7N67 - chains A and B; structure by X-ray diffraction, 2.50 A resolution.

[Chain A (and B)]
Molecule: FdtA domain-containing protein
From: Helicobacter canadensis MIT 98-5491
Notes: chain B of this document is another copy of the same molecule, construct and numbering; everything in this record applies to it too
Reference sequence: C5ZW00 (C5ZW00_9HELI); residues 1-133 here = UniProt positions 1-133
Chain sequence (155 residues; row label = number of the first residue in the row; numbers below 1 keep their minus sign (Met-21 is residue -21)):
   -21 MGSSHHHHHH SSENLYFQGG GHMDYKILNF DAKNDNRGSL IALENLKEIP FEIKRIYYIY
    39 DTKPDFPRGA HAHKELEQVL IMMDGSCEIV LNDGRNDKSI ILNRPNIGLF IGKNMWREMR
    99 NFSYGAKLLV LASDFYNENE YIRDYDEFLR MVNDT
Not modelled in the structure: -21 to -1, 132-133 (chain B: -21 to -1, 133)
Sequence notes: initiating methionine (-21); expression tag (-20 to 0)

[Interface between chain A and chain B]
Pairs across the interface - 18 pairs, chain A then chain B:
  Pro42(A) with Asn81(B); Arg82(B)
  Asp43(A) with Arg82(B), salt bridge
  Gly63(A) with Ser101(B)
  Ser64(A) with Ser64(B), hydrogen bond
  Asn81(A) with Pro42(B); Ser101(B); Tyr102(B), hydrogen bond (backbone-backbone)
  Arg82(A) with Pro42(B); Asp43(B), salt bridge; Tyr102(B)
  Pro83(A) with Tyr102(B)
  Ser101(A) with Gly63(B); Ser64(B); Asn81(B)
  Tyr102(A) with Asn81(B), hydrogen bond (backbone-backbone); Arg82(B); Pro83(B)
Interface residues without a listed pair, chain A (11 interface residues in all): Lys41, Asp62
Interface residues without a listed pair, chain B (12 interface residues in all): Lys41, Asp62, Phe100

[Summary]
11 residues of chain A face 12 of chain B across their interface, with 3 hydrogen bonds and 2 salt bridges.
Polar contacts include Asp43(A)-Arg82(B), Ser64(A)-Ser64(B) and Asn81(A)-Tyr102(B).
Chain A and chain B are both FdtA domain-containing protein (Helicobacter canadensis MIT 98-5491); the
structure, Crystal structure of HCAN_0198, a 3,4-ketoisomerase from Helicobacter canadensis, was determined by
X-ray diffraction, deposited together with 7N63, 7N7A, 7N7B and 7N7C.
